5EXF - chains A and C of the 4 polymer chains in the assembly; structure by X-ray diffraction, 2.19 A resolution.

[Chain A (and C)]
Molecule: Aldehyde dehydrogenase
Organism: Pyrobaculum ferrireducens
Notes: chain C of this document is another copy of the same molecule, construct and numbering; everything in this record applies to it too
UniProt: G7VCG0 (G7VCG0_9CREN); numbering as in UniProt (aligned over 1-491)
Sequence (491 residues; each row starts with the number of its first residue):
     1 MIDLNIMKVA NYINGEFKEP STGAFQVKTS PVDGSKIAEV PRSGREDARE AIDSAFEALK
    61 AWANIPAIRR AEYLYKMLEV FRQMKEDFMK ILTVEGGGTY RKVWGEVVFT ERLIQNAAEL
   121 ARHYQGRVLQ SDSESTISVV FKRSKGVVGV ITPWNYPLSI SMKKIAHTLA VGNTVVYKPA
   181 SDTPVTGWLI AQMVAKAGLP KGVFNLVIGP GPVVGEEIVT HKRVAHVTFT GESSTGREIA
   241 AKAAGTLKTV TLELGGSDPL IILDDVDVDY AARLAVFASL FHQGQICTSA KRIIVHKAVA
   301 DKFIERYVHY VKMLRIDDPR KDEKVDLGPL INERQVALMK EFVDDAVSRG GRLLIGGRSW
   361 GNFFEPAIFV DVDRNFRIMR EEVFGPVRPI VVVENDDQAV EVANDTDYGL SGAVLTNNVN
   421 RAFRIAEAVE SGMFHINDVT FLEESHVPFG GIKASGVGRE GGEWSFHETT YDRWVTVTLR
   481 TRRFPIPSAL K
Unresolved in the structure: 1-2 (chain C: 1)
Small-molecule neighbours: NADP (NAP; NADP nicotinamide-adenine-dinucleotide phosphate): I151, T152, P153, W154, N155, I160, K178, P179, A180, S181, G209, P210, G211, P212, G215, E216, V219, F229, T230, G231, E232, T235, E238, I239, E253, L254, G255, G256, C287, E382, F384, L410, F449
Reported in the primary citation:
  - binding site for NADP: L254, C287
  - conformationally variable residues (side-chain flip): E253
  - catalytic residues: E253, C287 (citing earlier work)

[Chain A / chain C interface]
Contacting residue pairs - 32 pairs, chain A then chain C:
  I68(A) with R112(C)
  Y75(A) with Y75(C), hydrogen bond; Q115(C); E119(C), hydrogen bond
  R112(A) with I68(C)
  Q115(A) with Y75(C)
  N116(A) with R122(C), hydrogen bond; H123(C)
  E119(A) with Y75(C), hydrogen bond; E119(C); R122(C), salt bridge; H123(C), salt bridge
  L120(A) with H123(C)
  R122(A) with N116(C), hydrogen bond; E119(C), salt bridge; S445(C), hydrogen bond; H446(C), hydrogen bond
  H123(A) with N116(C); E119(C), salt bridge; L120(C)
  Q125(A) with E463(C), hydrogen bond
  I137(A) with F423(C), hydrophobic
  F423(A) with I137(C), hydrophobic; L479(C), hydrophobic
  R424(A) with L479(C), hydrogen bond (side chain-backbone)
  S445(A) with R122(C), hydrogen bond
  H446(A) with R122(C), hydrogen bond
  E463(A) with Q125(C), hydrogen bond
  V477(A) with F423(C), hydrophobic
  L479(A) with N420(C); F423(C), hydrophobic; R424(C), hydrogen bond (backbone-side chain)
Also at the interface, not in a pair above, chain A (23 interface residues in all): A118, V419, N420, T478, R480
Also at the interface, not in a pair above, chain C (22 interface residues in all): A118, V419, V477, T478

[Overview]
23 residues of chain A face 22 of chain C across their interface, with 13 hydrogen bonds and 4 salt bridges.
Polar pairs include E119(A)-R122(C), E119(A)-H123(C) and Y75(A)-Y75(C). Ligands of chain A: NADP. The paper
reports catalytic residues E253(A) and C287(A); a binding site for NADP at L254(A) and C287(A).
Both chains are Aldehyde dehydrogenase (Pyrobaculum ferrireducens). Entry 5EXF (Thermostable aldehyde
dehydrogenase from Pyrobaculum sp.1860 complexed with NADP+) was determined by X-ray diffraction together with
5F2C, 5EUY, 5EEB and 5EK6 from the same study.
